7T27 - chain A; structure by X-ray diffraction, 1.20 A resolution.

== Chain A ==
Molecule: Acb1
Source organism: Erwinia phage FBB1
Reference sequence: A0A868BQY3 (A0A868BQY3_9CAUD); residues 2-144 here correspond to UniProt positions 10-152 (UniProt number = residue number + 8)
Amino-acid sequence (144 residues; each row starts with the number of its first residue):
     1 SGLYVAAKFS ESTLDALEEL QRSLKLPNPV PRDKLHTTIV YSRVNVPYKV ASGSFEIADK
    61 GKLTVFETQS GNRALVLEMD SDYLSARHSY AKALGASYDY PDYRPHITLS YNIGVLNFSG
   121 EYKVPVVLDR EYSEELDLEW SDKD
Unresolved in the structure: 52-53, 143-144
Sequence notes: cloning artifact (1)
Small-molecule neighbours: ECI ([(2R,3S,4R,5R)-5-(6-aminopurin-9-yl)-2-[[[(2R,3S,4R,5R)-5-(2-azanyl-6-oxidanylidene-1H-purin-9-yl)-2-(hydroxymethyl)-4-oxidanyl-oxolan-3-yl]oxy-sulfanyl-phosphoryl]oxymethyl]-4-oxidanyl-oxolan-3-yl]oxy-sulfanyl-phosphinic acid): Tyr4, His36, Thr38, Tyr41, Phe66, Glu67, Thr68, Gln69, Ala74, Val76, Tyr98, Tyr100, Asp102, Arg104, His106, Thr108, Tyr111, Glu134, Glu135, Leu136, Asp137, Trp140
Swiss-Prot annotation at these positions:
  - active site: His36, Thr38, His106, Thr108
  - binding site (3',3'-cGAMP): Tyr4, Phe66, Tyr100, Glu134, Trp140
  - binding site (3',3'-cUAMP): Tyr4, Phe66, Tyr100, Glu134, Trp140

== Overview ==
Ligands of chain A: compound ECI. Curated annotation (UniProt) lists 4 active-site residues, 5 residues
binding 3',3'-cGAMP and 5 residues binding 3',3'-cUAMP.
Chain A is Acb1 (Erwinia phage FBB1); the structure, Structure of phage FBB1 anti-CBASS nuclease
Acb1-3'3'-cGAMP complex in post reaction state, was determined by X-ray diffraction together with 7T26, 7T28
and 7U2R from the same study.
